PDB entry 8FXW | electron microscopy, 2.70 A resolution | chains K and L of the 12 polymer chains in the assembly

[Chain K]
Name: CPXV040 protein
From: Cowpox virus (Brighton Red)
Reference sequence: Q8QN22 (Q8QN22_CWPXB); residues 18-220 here = UniProt positions 18-220
Amino-acid sequence (225 residues; row label = number of the first residue in the row):
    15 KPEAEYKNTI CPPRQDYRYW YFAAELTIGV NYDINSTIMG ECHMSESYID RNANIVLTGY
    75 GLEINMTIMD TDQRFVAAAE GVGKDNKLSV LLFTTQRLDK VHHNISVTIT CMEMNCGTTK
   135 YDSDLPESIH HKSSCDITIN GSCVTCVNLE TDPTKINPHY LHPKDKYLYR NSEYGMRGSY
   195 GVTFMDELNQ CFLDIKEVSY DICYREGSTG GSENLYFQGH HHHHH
Unresolved in the structure: 15-17, 221-239
Differences from the reference sequence: expression tag (15-17, 221-239)
Disulfide bonds: Cys56-Cys217, Cys125-Cys157, Cys160-Cys205
Ligand contacts:
  - N-acetylglucosamine (NAG; 2-acetamido-2-deoxy-beta-D-glucopyranose), molecule 1: Val70, Glu77, Asn79
  - N-acetylglucosamine (NAG), molecule 2: His116, Asn118, Lys146, Ser148
  - N-acetylglucosamine (NAG), molecule 3: His176, Lys178, Asp179, Lys180, Tyr181, Leu182

[Chain L]
Name: T-lymphocyte activation antigen CD80
From: Homo sapiens
Reference sequence: P33681 (CD80_HUMAN); residues 1-201 here correspond to UniProt positions 35-235 (UniProt number = residue number + 34)
Amino-acid sequence (201 residues; each row starts with the number of its first residue):
     1 VIHVTKEVKE VATLSCGHNV SVEELAQTRI YWQKEKKMVL TMMSGDMNIW PEYKNRTIFD
    61 ITNNLSIVIL ALRPSDEGTY ECVVLKYEKD AFKREHLAEV TLSVKADFPT PSISDFEIPT
   121 SNIRRIICST SGGFPEPHLS WLENGEELNA INTTVSQDPE TELYAVSSKL DFNMTTNHSF
   181 MCLIKYGHLR VNQTFNWNTA K
Unresolved in the structure: 107-201
Differences from the reference sequence: conflict Ala200 (Thr234 in P33681)
Disulfide bonds: Cys16-Cys82
Curated features (UniProtKB/Swiss-Prot):
  - glycosylation (N-linked (GlcNAc...) asparagine): Asn19, Asn55, Asn64, Asn152, Asn173, Asn177, Asn192, Asn198

[How chain K and chain L interact]
Pairs across the interface (30):
  Tyr135(K) with Glu88(L), hydrogen bond; Ala91(L), hydrophobic; Lys93(L)
  Ser137(K) with Glu88(L), hydrogen bond; Lys93(L), hydrogen bond
  Asp138(K) with Lys93(L), hydrogen bond (backbone-side chain)
  Leu139(K) with Lys93(L)
  Pro140(K) with Lys93(L)
  Ser142(K) with Arg94(L); His96(L); Leu97(L)
  Ile143(K) with Leu97(L)
  His145(K) with Glu95(L), hydrogen bond (side chain-backbone); His96(L), hydrogen bond
  Asn162(K) with Arg94(L), hydrogen bond
  Tyr188(K) with Ile2(L), hydrophobic; Glu99(L)
  Arg191(K) with Glu99(L), salt bridge
  Ser193(K) with Arg94(L), hydrogen bond; Leu97(L)
  Tyr194(K) with Arg94(L), hydrogen bond (backbone-side chain)
  Gly195(K) with Lys93(L); Arg94(L), hydrogen bond (backbone-backbone)
  Val196(K) with Phe92(L); Lys93(L)
  Thr197(K) with Phe92(L), hydrogen bond (backbone-backbone)
  Phe198(K) with Ala91(L), hydrophobic
  Asp200(K) with Arg29(L), hydrogen bond (backbone-side chain)
  Leu202(K) with Tyr31(L)
  Phe206(K) with Lys36(L)
Also at the interface, not in a pair above, chain K (21 interface residues in all): Glu201
Also at the interface, not in a pair above, chain L (15 interface residues in all): Met38, Leu85

[Summary]
21 residues of chain K and 15 residues of chain L are in contact, with 12 hydrogen bonds and 1 salt bridge.
Among the polar pairs are Arg191(K)-Glu99(L), Tyr135(K)-Glu88(L) and Ser137(K)-Glu88(L). Chain K binds 3
copies of N-acetylglucosamine.
Here chain K is CPXV040 protein (Cowpox virus (Brighton Red)) and chain L is T-lymphocyte activation antigen
CD80 (Homo sapiens). Entry 8FXW (Cryo-EM structure of cowpox virus M2 in complex with human B7.1 (hexameric
ring)) was determined by electron microscopy.
